4YGD - chains A and B; structure by X-ray diffraction, 2.51 A resolution.

[Chain A]
Name: Protein ERGIC-53
Organism: Homo sapiens
UniProt: P49257 (LMAN1_HUMAN); numbering as in UniProt (aligned over 31-269)
Amino-acid sequence (246 residues; numbered 24 to 269; the number before each row is that of its first residue):
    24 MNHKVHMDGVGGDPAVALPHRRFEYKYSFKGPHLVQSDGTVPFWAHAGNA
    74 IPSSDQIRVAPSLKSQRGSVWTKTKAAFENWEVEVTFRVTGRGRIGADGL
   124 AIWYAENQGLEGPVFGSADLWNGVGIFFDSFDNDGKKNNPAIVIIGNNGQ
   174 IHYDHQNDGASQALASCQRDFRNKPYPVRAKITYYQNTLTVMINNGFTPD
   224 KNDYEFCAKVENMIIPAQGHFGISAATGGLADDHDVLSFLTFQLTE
Disordered / not traced: 24-41, 269
Differences from the reference sequence: expression tag (24-30)
Disulfide bonds: Cys-190/Cys-230
Metal / ion sites: Ca2+ site 1: Asp-152, Phe-154, Asn-156, Asp-181; Ca2+ site 2: Asp-155, Asp-157, Asn-161, Asn-162, Asp-181

[Chain B]
Name: Multiple coagulation factor deficiency protein 2
Organism: Homo sapiens
UniProt: Q8NI22 (MCFD2_HUMAN); residues 67-146 here = UniProt positions 67-146
Amino-acid sequence (104 residues; row label = number of the first residue in the row):
    43 MGHHHHHHHHHHSSGHIEGRHMLEMSPQELQLHYFKMHDYDGNNLLDGLE
    93 LSTAITHVHKEEGSEQAPLMSEDELINIIDGVLRDDDKNNDGYIDYAEFA
   143 KSLQ
Disordered / not traced: 43-66, 100-109, 146
Differences from the reference sequence: expression tag (43-66)
Metal / ion sites: Ca2+ site 1: Asp-81, Asp-83, Asn-85, Leu-87, Glu-92; Ca2+ site 2: Asp-129, Asn-131, Asp-133, Tyr-135, Glu-140

[Interface between chain A and chain B]
Pairs across the interface (30; chain A residue first):
  Arg-44(A) / Asp-133(B)
  Arg-45(A) / Asn-132(B)  hydrogen bond
  Arg-45(A) / Asp-133(B)
  Arg-45(A) / Gly-134(B)
  Phe-46(A) / Asp-89(B)
  Phe-46(A) / Asp-133(B)  hydrogen bond (backbone-backbone)
  Phe-46(A) / Gly-134(B)
  Phe-46(A) / Tyr-135(B)
  Tyr-48(A) / Gly-90(B)
  Tyr-48(A) / Leu-91(B)
  Tyr-48(A) / Ile-118(B)  hydrogen bond (side chain-backbone)
  Tyr-48(A) / Ile-121(B)  hydrophobic
  Tyr-48(A) / Asp-122(B)  hydrogen bond
  Lys-49(A) / Ile-118(B)
  Ser-51(A) / Leu-91(B)
  Phe-52(A) / Leu-91(B)  hydrophobic
  Lys-53(A) / Asp-83(B)  salt bridge
  Lys-53(A) / Asp-89(B)  salt bridge
  Lys-53(A) / Glu-92(B)  salt bridge
  Pro-55(A) / Tyr-82(B)
  His-56(A) / Tyr-82(B)
  Gln-59(A) / Leu-111(B)
  Ser-60(A) / Leu-111(B)
  Asp-61(A) / Leu-111(B)
  Pro-65(A) / Glu-114(B)
  Phe-66(A) / Leu-91(B)  hydrophobic
  Phe-66(A) / Glu-114(B)  hydrogen bond (backbone-side chain)
  Phe-66(A) / Ile-118(B)  hydrophobic
  Lys-96(A) / Glu-114(B)  salt bridge
  Phe-265(A) / Tyr-135(B)
Other interface residues (no listed pair), chain A (18 interface residues in all): Val-64
Other interface residues (no listed pair), chain B (19 interface residues in all): Thr-95, Thr-98, Leu-117, Leu-125

[Summary]
The interface between chain A and chain B involves 18 residues on one side and 19 on the other; the contacts
include 5 hydrogen bonds and 4 salt bridges. Polar contacts include Lys-53(A)/Asp-83(B), Lys-53(A)/Asp-89(B)
and Lys-53(A)/Glu-92(B).
Here chain A is Protein ERGIC-53 and chain B is Multiple coagulation factor deficiency protein 2, both from
Homo sapiens. Entry 4YGD (Crystal structure of ERGIC-53/MCFD2, monoclinic calcium-bound form 2) was determined
by X-ray diffraction, deposited together with 4YGB, 4YGC and 4YGE.
